6Z63 - chain A; structure by X-ray diffraction, 1.57 A resolution.

[Chain A]
Protein: Cell division ATP-binding protein FtsE
From: Streptococcus pneumoniae
UniProtKB: A0A064BZ20 (A0A064BZ20_STREE); residue numbers follow UniProt; this construct covers 2-230
Amino-acid sequence (230 residues; row label = number of the first residue in the row):
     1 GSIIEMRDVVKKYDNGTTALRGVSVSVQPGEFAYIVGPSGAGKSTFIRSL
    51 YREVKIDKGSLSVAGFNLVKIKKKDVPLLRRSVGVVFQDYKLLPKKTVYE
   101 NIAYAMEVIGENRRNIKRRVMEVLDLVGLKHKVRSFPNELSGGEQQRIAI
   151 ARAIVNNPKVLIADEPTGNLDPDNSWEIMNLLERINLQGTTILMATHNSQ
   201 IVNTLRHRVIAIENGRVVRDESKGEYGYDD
Unresolved in the structure: 229-230
Differences from the reference sequence: cloning artifact (1)
Small-molecule neighbours: ADP (adenosine-5'-diphosphate): Y13, N15, T17, A19, P38, S39, G40, A41, G42, K43, S44, T45
Reported in the primary citation:
  - conformationally variable residues (order/disorder transition): N101 to N115
  - binding site for ADP: F66, L78, Y99, K117, M121, V133
  - catalytic residues: E165, H197 (by similarity / conservation)

[Overview]
Bound to chain A: ADP. The paper reports catalytic residues E165 and H197; a binding site for ADP at F66, L78
and Y99 among others.
Chain A is Cell division ATP-binding protein FtsE (Streptococcus pneumoniae); the structure, FtsE structure
from Streptococus pneumoniae in complex with ADP at 1.57 A resolution (spacegroup P 21), was determined by
X-ray diffraction, deposited together with 6Z4W and 6Z67.
